4DL8 - chain A; structure by X-ray diffraction, 1.70 A resolution.

# Chain A
Molecule: Deoxyuridine triphosphatase
Source organism: Trypanosoma brucei
Notes: EC 3.6.1.23
UniProtKB: Q57ZH3 (Q57ZH3_TRYB2); numbering as in UniProt (aligned over 1-287)
Chain sequence (290 residues; row label = number of the first residue in the row; numbers below 1 keep their minus sign (Gly-2 is residue -2)):
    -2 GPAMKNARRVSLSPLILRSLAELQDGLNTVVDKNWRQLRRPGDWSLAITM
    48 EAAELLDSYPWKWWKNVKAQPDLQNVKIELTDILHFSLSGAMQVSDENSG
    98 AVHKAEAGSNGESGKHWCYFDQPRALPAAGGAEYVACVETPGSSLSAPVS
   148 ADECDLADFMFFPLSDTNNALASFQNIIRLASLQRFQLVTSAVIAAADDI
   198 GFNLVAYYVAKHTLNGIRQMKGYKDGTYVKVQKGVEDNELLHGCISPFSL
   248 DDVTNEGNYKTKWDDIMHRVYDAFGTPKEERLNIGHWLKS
Disordered / not traced: -2 to 6, 96-152
Construct notes: expression tag (-2 to 0)
Bound ions: Mg2+ site 1: Glu48, Glu51 (together with 2'-deoxyuridine 5'-monophosphate, phosphate ion); Mg2+ site 2: Glu48, Glu51, Glu76, Asp79; Na+: Glu51, Glu76 (together with phosphate ion)
Residues lining bound ligands:
  - aluminium fluoride (AF3): Glu48, Glu51, Glu76, Asp79, Lys208, Arg215, Lys227, Glu233, Asn235
  - 2'-deoxyuridine 5'-monophosphate (UMP): Gln21, Leu24, Asn25, Val28, Trp41, Glu48, Glu51, Lys59, Trp60, Trp61, Lys62, Asp79, His82, Phe83, Lys208, Asn212, Arg215, Tyr220, Lys227

# In short
Ligands of chain A: 2'-deoxyuridine 5'-monophosphate and aluminium fluoride. Glu48 and Glu51 coordinate Mg2+
site 1. Glu48, Glu51, Glu76 and Asp79 form the Mg2+ site 2.
Chain A is Deoxyuridine triphosphatase (Trypanosoma brucei); the structure, Crystal structure of Trypanosoma
brucei dUTPase with dUMP, planar [AlF3-OPO3] transition state analogue, Mg2+, and Na+, was determined by X-ray
diffraction (same publication as 4DK2, 4DK4 and 4DLC).
